PDB entry 5HU8 | X-ray diffraction, 2.45 A resolution | chains D and F of the 6 polymer chains in the assembly

[Chain D (and F)]
Molecule: hemagglutinin HA2
Source organism: unidentified influenza virus
Notes: chain F of this document is another copy of the same molecule, construct and numbering; everything in this record applies to it too
Sequence (181 residues; row label = number of the first residue in the row):
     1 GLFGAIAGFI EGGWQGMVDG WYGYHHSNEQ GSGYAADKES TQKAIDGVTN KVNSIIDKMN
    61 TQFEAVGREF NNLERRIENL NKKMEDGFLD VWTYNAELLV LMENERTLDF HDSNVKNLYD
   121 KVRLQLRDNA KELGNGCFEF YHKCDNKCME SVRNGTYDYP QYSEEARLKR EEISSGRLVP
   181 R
Disordered / not traced: 1-11, 174-181
Disulfide bonds: Cys144-Cys148

[How chain D and chain F interact]
Residue-residue contacts (49):
  Ser54(D) with Leu101(F)
  Ile55(D) with Tyr94(F), hydrogen bond (backbone-side chain)
  Lys58(D) with Tyr94(F); Glu97(F), salt bridge
  Met59(D) with Tyr94(F)
  Asn60(D) with Leu89(F); Asp90(F), hydrogen bond
  Gln62(D) with Asp86(F); Leu89(F); Asp90(F), hydrogen bond
  Phe63(D) with Lys82(F)
  Glu64(D) with Lys82(F), salt bridge; Lys83(F); Asp86(F)
  Ala65(D) with Asn79(F); Lys83(F)
  Glu69(D) with Arg76(F), hydrogen bond (backbone-side chain)
  Phe70(D) with Arg76(F)
  Glu74(D) with Arg76(F), salt bridge
  Ile77(D) with Leu80(F), hydrophobic
  Asn81(D) with Leu80(F); Lys83(F), hydrogen bond
  Met84(D) with Met84(F), hydrophobic
  Phe88(D) with Met84(F); Gly87(F); Phe88(F); Val91(F), hydrophobic
  Val91(D) with Val91(F), hydrophobic
  Trp92(D) with Asp90(F); Val91(F), hydrophobic; Tyr94(F), hydrophobic
  Asn95(D) with Asn95(F)
  Leu99(D) with Tyr94(F); Leu98(F), hydrophobic; Met102(F), hydrophobic
  Glu103(D) with Met102(F)
  Arg106(D) with Glu105(F), salt bridge; Arg106(F); Asp109(F), salt bridge
  Arg123(D) with Arg123(F); Glu132(F), salt bridge
  Leu124(D) with Glu132(F); Gly134(F)
  Arg127(D) with Lys131(F); Glu132(F), hydrogen bond (side chain-backbone)
  Ser163(D) with Ile173(F)
  Glu164(D) with Ile173(F)
  Arg167(D) with Glu171(F), hydrogen bond (side chain-backbone); Ile173(F), hydrogen bond (side chain-backbone)
Interface residues without a listed pair, chain D (32 interface residues in all): Val66, Asn71, Leu80, Asp120
Interface residues without a listed pair, chain F (29 interface residues in all): Ile77, Lys116

[In short]
32 residues of chain D face 29 of chain F across their interface, with 8 hydrogen bonds and 6 salt bridges.
Among the polar pairs are Lys58(D)-Glu97(F), Glu64(D)-Lys82(F) and Glu74(D)-Arg76(F).
Both chains are hemagglutinin HA2 (unidentified influenza virus). Entry 5HU8 (The crystal structure of
hemagglutinin from A/Sichuan/26221/2014 (H5N6) influenza virus) was determined by X-ray diffraction (same
publication as 5HUF, 5HUG, 5HUK, 5HUM and 5HUN).
